PDB entry 9GTS | electron microscopy, 3.40 A resolution | chains 2A and 0A of the 18 polymer chains in the assembly

Chain 2A:
Molecule: Phage tail sheath family protein
From: Streptomyces coelicolor A3(2)
UniProtKB: Q9L0N8 (Q9L0N8_STRCO); the construct has insertions or renumbered stretches relative to UniProt, so the offset changes along the chain: 1-25 = UniProt 1-25; 31-539 = UniProt 26-534
Sequence (539 residues; each row starts with the number of its first residue):
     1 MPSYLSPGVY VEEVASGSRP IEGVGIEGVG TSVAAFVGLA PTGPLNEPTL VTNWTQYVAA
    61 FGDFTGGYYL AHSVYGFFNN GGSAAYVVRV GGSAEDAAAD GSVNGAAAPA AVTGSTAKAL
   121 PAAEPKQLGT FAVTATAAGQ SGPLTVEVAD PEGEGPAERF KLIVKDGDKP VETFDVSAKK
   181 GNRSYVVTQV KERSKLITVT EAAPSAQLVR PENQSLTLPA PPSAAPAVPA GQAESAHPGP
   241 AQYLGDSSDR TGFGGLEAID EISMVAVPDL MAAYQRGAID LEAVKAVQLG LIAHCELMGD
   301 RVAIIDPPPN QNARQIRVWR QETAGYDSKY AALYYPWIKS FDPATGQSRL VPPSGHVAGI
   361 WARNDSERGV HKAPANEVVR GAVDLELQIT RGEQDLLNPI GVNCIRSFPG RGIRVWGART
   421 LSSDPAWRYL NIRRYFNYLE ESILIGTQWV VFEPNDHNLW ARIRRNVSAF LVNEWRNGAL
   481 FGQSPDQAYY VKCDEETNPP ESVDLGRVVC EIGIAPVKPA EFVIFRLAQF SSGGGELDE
Disordered / not traced: 1-14, 25-30, 95-251, 532-539
Differences from the reference sequence: insertion (26-30)

Chain 0A:
Molecule: Pvc16 N-terminal domain-containing protein
From: Streptomyces coelicolor A3(2)
UniProtKB: Q8CJU2 (Q8CJU2_STRCO); residues 1-225 here = UniProt positions 1-225
Sequence (225 residues; each row starts with the number of its first residue):
     1 MIHEVDEVLK ALLKGGALTD SGIDVAFEAP TRDWAARRNA PVVNAYLYDI REDVGRRHRG
    61 QVAVRDQDDI VVKRRQPPRW FRLSYLVTAW TKTPQDEHRL LSAVLATLLP REQLPPYELP
   121 GALGAMNLPV PMTVAGVQTE SRSLAEIWSA LGGELKPSLD LVVTAPFPAY PEYDAGPPVT
   181 EGATVRIGGV EGDPPMSEGR SHRPHQVAAA RAARKAVTDG RTKRQ
Disordered / not traced: 138-142, 216-225

Interface between chain 2A and chain 0A:
Pairs across the interface (74):
  Asp260(2A) - Arg203(0A)  salt bridge
  Asp260(2A) - Gln206(0A)  hydrogen bond
  Glu296(2A) - Arg200(0A)  hydrogen bond (backbone-side chain)
  Leu297(2A) - Arg200(0A)
  Met298(2A) - Arg203(0A)  hydrogen bond (backbone-side chain)
  Gly299(2A) - Arg200(0A)
  Asp300(2A) - Arg203(0A)  salt bridge
  Tyr330(2A) - Arg200(0A)
  Phe436(2A) - Ile187(0A)  hydrophobic
  Leu439(2A) - Ile187(0A)  hydrophobic
  Glu440(2A) - Ile187(0A)
  Glu441(2A) - Arg203(0A)  salt bridge
  Leu444(2A) - Ala183(0A)
  Leu444(2A) - Val185(0A)  hydrophobic
  Leu444(2A) - His202(0A)  hydrogen bond (backbone-side chain)
  Thr447(2A) - His202(0A)  hydrogen bond (backbone-side chain)
  Gln448(2A) - His202(0A)
  Gln448(2A) - Gln206(0A)
  Gln448(2A) - Ala210(0A)
  Trp449(2A) - Arg214(0A)
  Val450(2A) - Val179(0A)
  Val450(2A) - Ala183(0A)  hydrophobic
  Val451(2A) - Val179(0A)
  Val451(2A) - Val207(0A)  hydrophobic
  Val451(2A) - Ala210(0A)  hydrophobic
  Val451(2A) - Arg214(0A)  hydrogen bond (backbone-side chain)
  Phe452(2A) - Val179(0A)  hydrogen bond (backbone-backbone)
  Phe452(2A) - Arg211(0A)
  Glu453(2A) - Pro177(0A)
  Glu453(2A) - Pro178(0A)
  Glu453(2A) - Val179(0A)  hydrogen bond (backbone-backbone)
  Pro454(2A) - Val71(0A)  hydrophobic
  Pro454(2A) - Arg74(0A)
  Pro454(2A) - Gly176(0A)
  Pro454(2A) - Pro177(0A)
  Asn455(2A) - Gly176(0A)
  Asn455(2A) - Pro177(0A)  hydrogen bond (backbone-backbone)
  Asn455(2A) - Val179(0A)
  Asp456(2A) - Asp174(0A)
  Asp456(2A) - Ala175(0A)
  Asp456(2A) - Gly176(0A)  hydrogen bond (side chain-backbone)
  Asn458(2A) - Arg74(0A)
  Tyr490(2A) - Met196(0A)
  Glu496(2A) - Arg186(0A)  salt bridge
  Leu505(2A) - Thr180(0A)
  Leu505(2A) - Glu181(0A)
  Gly506(2A) - Pro178(0A)
  Gly506(2A) - Val179(0A)
  Gly506(2A) - Thr180(0A)  hydrogen bond (backbone-backbone)
  Gly506(2A) - Glu181(0A)  hydrogen bond (backbone-backbone)
  Arg507(2A) - Gly182(0A)
  Arg507(2A) - Thr184(0A)
  Val508(2A) - Gly182(0A)
  Val508(2A) - Ala183(0A)
  Val508(2A) - Thr184(0A)  hydrogen bond (backbone-backbone)
  Val509(2A) - Thr184(0A)
  Val509(2A) - Arg186(0A)
  Cys510(2A) - Thr184(0A)  hydrogen bond (backbone-backbone)
  Cys510(2A) - Val185(0A)
  Cys510(2A) - Arg186(0A)  hydrogen bond (backbone-backbone)
  Glu511(2A) - Arg186(0A)  salt bridge
  Glu511(2A) - Met196(0A)
  Ile512(2A) - Val185(0A)  hydrophobic
  Ile512(2A) - Arg186(0A)  hydrogen bond (backbone-backbone)
  Ile512(2A) - Ile187(0A)
  Ile512(2A) - Gly188(0A)  hydrogen bond (backbone-backbone)
  Ile512(2A) - Met196(0A)
  Gly513(2A) - Gly188(0A)
  Gly513(2A) - Val190(0A)
  Ile514(2A) - Ile187(0A)  hydrophobic
  Ile514(2A) - Gly188(0A)  hydrogen bond (backbone-backbone)
  Ile514(2A) - Gly189(0A)
  Ile514(2A) - Val190(0A)  hydrogen bond (backbone-backbone)
  Ala515(2A) - Val190(0A)  hydrophobic
Interface residues without a listed pair, chain 2A (42 interface residues in all): Glu257, Ala258, Ile443, Leu459, Gln487, Val503
Interface residues without a listed pair, chain 0A (33 interface residues in all): Ile70, Ser197, Gly199, Ser201, His205

In short:
42 residues of chain 2A and 33 residues of chain 0A are in contact, with 19 hydrogen bonds and 5 salt bridges.
Polar pairs include Asp260(2A)-Arg203(0A), Asp300(2A)-Arg203(0A) and Glu441(2A)-Arg203(0A).
Chain 2A is Phage tail sheath family protein and chain 0A is Pvc16 N-terminal domain-containing protein, both
from Streptomyces coelicolor A3(2); the structure, Cryo-EM structure of a contractile injection system in
Streptomyces coelicolor, the cap portion in extended state, was determined by electron microscopy together
with 9GTP and 9GTR from the same study.
